8F39 - chains B and E of the 27 polymer chains in the assembly; structure by electron microscopy, 3.50 A resolution.

Chain B:
Protein: ATP synthase subunit alpha, mitochondrial
From: Saccharomyces cerevisiae
UniProtKB: P07251 (ATPA_YEAST); residues 4-510 here correspond to UniProt positions 39-545 (UniProt number = residue number + 35)
Amino-acid sequence (507 residues; row label = number of the first residue in the row):
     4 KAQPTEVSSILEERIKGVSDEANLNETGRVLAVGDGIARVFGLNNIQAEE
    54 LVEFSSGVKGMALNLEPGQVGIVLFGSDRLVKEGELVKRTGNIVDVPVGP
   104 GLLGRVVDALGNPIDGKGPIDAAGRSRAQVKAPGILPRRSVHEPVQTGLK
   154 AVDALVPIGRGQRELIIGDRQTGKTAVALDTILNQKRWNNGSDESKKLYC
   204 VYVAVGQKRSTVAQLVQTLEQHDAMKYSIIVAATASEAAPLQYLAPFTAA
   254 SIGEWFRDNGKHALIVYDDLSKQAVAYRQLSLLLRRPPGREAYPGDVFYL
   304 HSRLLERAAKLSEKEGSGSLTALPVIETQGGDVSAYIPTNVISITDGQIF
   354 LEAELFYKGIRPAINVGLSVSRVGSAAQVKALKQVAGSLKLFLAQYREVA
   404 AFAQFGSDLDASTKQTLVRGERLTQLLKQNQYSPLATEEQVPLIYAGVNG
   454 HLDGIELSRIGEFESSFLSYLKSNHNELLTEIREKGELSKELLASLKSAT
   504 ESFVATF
Disordered / not traced: 510
Ligand contacts:
  - ADP (adenosine-5'-diphosphate), molecule 1: Gln174, Thr175, Gly176, Lys177, Thr178, Ala179, Phe359, Arg364, Gln432, Asn433, Gln434
  - ADP, molecule 2: Val373, Ser374, Arg375
Swiss-Prot annotation at these positions:
  - binding site (ATP): Gly171 to Thr178
  - site: Ser372 (Required for activity)
  - modified residue (Phosphoserine): Ser22, Ser143

Chain E:
Protein: ATP synthase subunit beta, mitochondrial
From: Saccharomyces cerevisiae
Notes: EC 7.1.2.2
UniProtKB: P00830 (ATPB_YEAST); residues 6-478 here correspond to UniProt positions 39-511 (UniProt number = residue number + 33)
Amino-acid sequence (473 residues; numbered 6 to 478; the number before each row is that of its first residue):
     6 STPITGKVTAVIGAIVDVHFEQSELPAILNALEIKTPQGKLVLEVAQHLG
    56 ENTVRTIAMDGTEGLVRGEKVLDTGGPISVPVGRETLGRIINVIGEPIDE
   106 RGPIKSKLRKPIHADPPSFAEQSTSAEILETGIKVVDLLAPYARGGKIGL
   156 FGGAGVGKTVFIQELINNIAKAHGGFSVFTGVGERTREGNDLYREMKETG
   206 VINLEGESKVALVFGQMNEPPGARARVALTGLTIAEYFRDEEGQDVLLFI
   256 DNIFRFTQAGSEVSALLGRIPSAVGYQPTLATDMGLLQERITTTKKGSVT
   306 SVQAVYVPADDLTDPAPATTFAHLDATTVLSRGISELGIYPAVDPLDSKS
   356 RLLDAAVVGQEHYDVASKVQETLQTYKSLQDIIAILGMDELSEQDKLTVE
   406 RARKIQRFLSQPFAVAEVFTGIPGKLVRLKDTVASFKAVLEGKYDNIPEH
   456 AFYMVGGIEDVVAKAEKLAAEAN
Ion coordination: Mg2+: Glu189 (together with ADP)
Ligand contacts:
  - ADP (adenosine-5'-diphosphate), molecule 1: Gly158, Ala159, Gly160, Val161, Gly162, Lys163, Thr164, Val165, Glu189, Arg190, Glu193, Tyr345, Phe418, Ala421, Phe424, Thr425
  - ADP, molecule 2: Ser355, Arg356, Leu358, Tyr368
Swiss-Prot annotation at these positions:
  - binding site (ATP): Gly157 to Thr164
  - modified residue: Thr79 (Phosphothreonine), Thr204 (Phosphothreonine), Ser340 (Phosphoserine)

Chain B / chain E interface:
Contacting residue pairs - 93 pairs, chain B then chain E:
  Leu34(B) - Gly55(E)
  Ala35(B) - His53(E)
  Ala35(B) - Leu54(E)
  Ala35(B) - Gly55(E)
  Val36(B) - Ile33(E)  hydrophobic
  Val36(B) - Gln52(E)
  Val36(B) - His53(E)  hydrogen bond (backbone-backbone)
  Asp38(B) - Ala51(E)
  Asp38(B) - Gln52(E)  hydrogen bond
  Asp38(B) - Arg274(E)  salt bridge
  Asp81(B) - Ile33(E)
  Arg82(B) - Ala32(E)
  Arg82(B) - Ile33(E)  hydrogen bond (side chain-backbone)
  Arg82(B) - Leu34(E)  hydrogen bond (side chain-backbone)
  Arg82(B) - Asn35(E)  hydrogen bond
  Arg82(B) - Pro82(E)
  Lys85(B) - Leu30(E)
  Lys85(B) - Ala32(E)
  Glu86(B) - Leu30(E)
  Glu86(B) - His53(E)  hydrogen bond (backbone-side chain)
  Glu86(B) - Gly55(E)
  Glu86(B) - Glu56(E)  hydrogen bond (side chain-backbone)
  Glu86(B) - Asn57(E)  hydrogen bond (side chain-backbone)
  Val109(B) - Phe124(E)  hydrophobic
  Ile117(B) - Phe124(E)
  Arg173(B) - Phe326(E)
  Arg173(B) - Asp352(E)  salt bridge
  Gln174(B) - Thr332(E)
  Gln174(B) - Ser353(E)
  Gln174(B) - Lys354(E)
  Gly209(B) - His328(E)
  Lys211(B) - Lys152(E)
  Lys211(B) - Glu294(E)
  Lys211(B) - Ala327(E)
  Lys211(B) - His328(E)
  Lys211(B) - Leu329(E)
  Lys211(B) - Asp330(E)  salt bridge
  Arg212(B) - Pro121(E)
  Arg212(B) - Ser123(E)
  Arg212(B) - Glu126(E)
  Arg212(B) - Glu294(E)  hydrogen bond (backbone-side chain)
  Ser213(B) - Asp330(E)
  Val215(B) - Phe124(E)  hydrophobic
  Ala216(B) - Glu126(E)
  Ala216(B) - Ser128(E)  hydrogen bond (backbone-side chain)
  Gln217(B) - Ser128(E)  hydrogen bond (backbone-side chain)
  Gln217(B) - Ser130(E)
  Gln217(B) - Arg356(E)
  Gln220(B) - Ser128(E)
  Thr237(B) - Glu294(E)
  Ala238(B) - Thr287(E)
  Ala238(B) - Gly290(E)
  Ala238(B) - His328(E)
  Ser239(B) - Pro121(E)
  Ser239(B) - Gly290(E)
  Ser239(B) - Leu291(E)
  Ser239(B) - Glu294(E)
  Ala242(B) - Thr287(E)
  Lys275(B) - Ala327(E)
  Arg281(B) - Ser277(E)  hydrogen bond
  Arg281(B) - Ala278(E)
  Gln282(B) - Pro283(E)
  Gln282(B) - Thr284(E)
  Gln282(B) - Thr287(E)  hydrogen bond
  Leu285(B) - Ile275(E)
  Leu285(B) - Pro276(E)
  Leu285(B) - Ser277(E)
  Leu285(B) - Pro283(E)  hydrophobic
  Leu286(B) - Arg274(E)
  Leu286(B) - Pro283(E)  hydrophobic
  Leu286(B) - Thr284(E)
  Arg288(B) - Gly273(E)  hydrogen bond (side chain-backbone)
  Arg288(B) - Ile275(E)
  Glu294(B) - Ala278(E)
  Ala295(B) - Pro276(E)
  Ala295(B) - Ser277(E)
  Ala295(B) - Ala278(E)
  Gln332(B) - Thr318(E)
  Gln332(B) - Ala323(E)
  Ala356(B) - Gln379(E)
  Glu357(B) - Gln379(E)  hydrogen bond
  Glu357(B) - Ser383(E)
  Phe359(B) - Lys354(E)
  Tyr360(B) - Leu351(E)  hydrogen bond (side chain-backbone)
  Tyr360(B) - Asp352(E)
  Tyr360(B) - Lys354(E)  hydrogen bond
  Tyr360(B) - Gln375(E)
  Tyr360(B) - Glu376(E)
  Tyr360(B) - Gln379(E)
  Lys361(B) - Glu376(E)
  Lys361(B) - Gln379(E)
  Lys361(B) - Ser383(E)
  Gly362(B) - Glu376(E)  hydrogen bond (backbone-side chain)
Other interface residues (no listed pair), chain B (49 interface residues in all): Gly37, Val84, Asp118, Gln210, Ala235, Val278, Pro291, Glu330, Gly333, Arg364
Other interface residues (no listed pair), chain E (55 interface residues in all): Thr58, Thr129, Ala286, Leu317, Tyr368, Thr380

Summary:
Chain B and chain E form an interface of 49 and 55 residues respectively, with 18 hydrogen bonds and 3 salt
bridges. Among the polar pairs are Asp38(B)-Arg274(E), Arg173(B)-Asp352(E) and Lys211(B)-Asp330(E). One ADP
molecule is bound between chain B and chain E.
Here chain B is ATP synthase subunit alpha, mitochondrial and chain E is ATP synthase subunit beta,
mitochondrial, both from Saccharomyces cerevisiae. Entry 8F39 (Yeast ATP synthase in conformation-2, at pH 6)
was determined by electron microscopy, deposited together with 8F29, 8FKJ and 8FL8.
